PDB entry 4AQ2 | X-ray diffraction, 1.95 A resolution | chains A and C of the 6 polymer chains in the assembly

Chain A (and C):
Protein: Homogentisate 1,2-dioxygenase
Organism: Pseudomonas putida
Notes: EC 1.13.11.5; chain C of this document is another copy of the same molecule, construct and numbering; everything in this record applies to it too
Reference sequence: Q88E47 (HGD_PSEPK); numbering as in UniProt (aligned over 1-433)
Amino-acid sequence (433 residues; each row starts with the number of its first residue):
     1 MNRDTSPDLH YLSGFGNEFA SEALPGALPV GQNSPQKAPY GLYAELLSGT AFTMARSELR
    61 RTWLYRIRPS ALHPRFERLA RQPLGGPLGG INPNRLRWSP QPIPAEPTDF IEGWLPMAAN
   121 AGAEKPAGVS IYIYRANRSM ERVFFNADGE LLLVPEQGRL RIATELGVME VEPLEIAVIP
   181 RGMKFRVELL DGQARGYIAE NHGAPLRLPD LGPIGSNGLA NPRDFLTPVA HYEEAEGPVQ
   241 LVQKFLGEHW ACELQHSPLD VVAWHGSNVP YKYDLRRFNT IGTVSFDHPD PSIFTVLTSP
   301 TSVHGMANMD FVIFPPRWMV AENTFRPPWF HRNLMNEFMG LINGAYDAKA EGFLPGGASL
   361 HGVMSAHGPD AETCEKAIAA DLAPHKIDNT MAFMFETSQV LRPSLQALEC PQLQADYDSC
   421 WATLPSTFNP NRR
Disordered / not traced: 1-8 (chain C: 1-7, 346-351)
Swiss-Prot annotation at these positions:
  - active site: His288 (Proton acceptor)
  - binding site (Fe cation): His331, Glu337, His367
  - binding site (homogentisate): Tyr346, His367
  - mutagenesis: His288 (H288F: Reduces the catalytic efficiency 75-fold), Tyr346 (Y346F: Decreases the affinity for homogentisate more than 60-fold and reduces the catalytic efficiency 20-fold)
Ion coordination: Fe ion: His331, Glu337, His367
Reported in the primary citation:
  - Fe ion coordination: His331, Glu337, His367
  - conformationally variable residues (order/disorder transition): Gly344 to Glu351
  - catalytic residues: His288 (proposed by the authors, not directly observed)
  - catalytic residues: Tyr346

How chain A and chain C interact:
Contacting residue pairs - 109 pairs, chain A then chain C:
  Leu24(A) with Phe428(C), hydrophobic
  Pro25(A) with Arg433(C)
  Gly26(A) with Arg433(C)
  Gly31(A) with Phe286(C)
  Gln32(A) with Phe286(C); Asp287(C), hydrogen bond; Asn323(C), hydrogen bond (side chain-backbone); Thr324(C)
  Asn33(A) with Asp287(C), hydrogen bond (backbone-side chain)
  Ser34(A) with Asp287(C), hydrogen bond (backbone-side chain); Thr324(C); Phe325(C), hydrogen bond (backbone-backbone); Trp329(C)
  Pro35(A) with Asn323(C); Phe325(C)
  Gln36(A) with Asn323(C), hydrogen bond (backbone-backbone); Thr324(C); Phe325(C); Ala377(C), hydrogen bond (side chain-backbone); Ile378(C), hydrogen bond (side chain-backbone); Ala380(C), hydrogen bond (side chain-backbone); Leu382(C)
  Lys37(A) with Ile378(C)
  Pro39(A) with Arg433(C)
  Tyr40(A) with Thr427(C); Phe428(C); Asn429(C), hydrogen bond (backbone-backbone); Pro430(C); Arg432(C); Arg433(C), hydrogen bond (backbone-backbone)
  Gly41(A) with Thr427(C), hydrogen bond (backbone-side chain); Phe428(C)
  Leu42(A) with Phe428(C), hydrophobic
  Tyr43(A) with Phe330(C), hydrophobic; Pro425(C), hydrogen bond (side chain-backbone)
  Ala44(A) with Phe330(C)
  Glu45(A) with Phe330(C); Arg332(C), salt bridge
  Leu46(A) with Trp329(C), hydrophobic; Phe330(C), hydrogen bond (backbone-backbone); His331(C); Arg332(C), hydrogen bond (backbone-backbone)
  Leu47(A) with Arg332(C); Met364(C), hydrophobic
  Ser48(A) with His331(C), hydrogen bond; Arg332(C), hydrogen bond (backbone-backbone); Asn333(C); Leu334(C), hydrogen bond (backbone-backbone); Met364(C)
  Gly49(A) with Leu334(C)
  Thr50(A) with Leu334(C)
  Ala51(A) with Gly305(C); Met335(C), hydrophobic
  Phe52(A) with Asp290(C); Pro291(C), hydrophobic; Ser292(C); His331(C); Glu396(C)
  Thr53(A) with Gly305(C), hydrogen bond (side chain-backbone)
  Met54(A) with His304(C); Gly305(C); Met306(C)
  Trp63(A) with Trp329(C)
  Leu64(A) with Arg332(C)
  Arg66(A) with Arg332(C)
  Ile67(A) with Ser426(C); Phe428(C), hydrophobic
  Arg68(A) with Ser426(C)
  Pro69(A) with Phe330(C), hydrophobic; Leu424(C), hydrophobic
  Ser70(A) with Arg332(C), hydrogen bond; Ala366(C)
  Ala71(A) with Arg95(C), hydrogen bond (backbone-side chain); Ala366(C); His367(C); Trp421(C)
  Leu72(A) with Trp421(C); Ala422(C); Leu424(C)
  His73(A) with Arg95(C), hydrogen bond (backbone-side chain); Asp418(C)
  Arg75(A) with Asn94(C); Asp418(C)
  Phe76(A) with Asn94(C), hydrogen bond (backbone-side chain)
  Glu124(A) with Ile91(C)
  Phe145(A) with Met364(C)
  Ala147(A) with Val363(C)
  Glu165(A) with Arg332(C), salt bridge
  Arg181(A) with Leu334(C); Val363(C); Met364(C)
  Gly182(A) with Arg332(C), hydrogen bond (backbone-side chain); Met364(C)
  Met183(A) with Arg332(C)
  Lys184(A) with Arg332(C)
  Glu234(A) with Phe428(C)
  Gln243(A) with Pro93(C)
  Phe245(A) with Ile91(C), hydrophobic; Asn92(C); Pro93(C), hydrophobic; Val363(C), hydrophobic; Val400(C), hydrophobic
  Leu246(A) with Ile91(C); Arg402(C)
  Glu248(A) with Ile91(C)
  Trp250(A) with Ile91(C); Pro93(C); Asn94(C)
  Ser302(A) with Ser302(C), hydrogen bond
Also at the interface, not in a pair above, chain A (57 interface residues in all): Ala38, Pro74, Tyr232, Val262
Also at the interface, not in a pair above, chain C (50 interface residues in all): Val303, Cys374, Ala379

Overview:
57 residues of chain A and 50 residues of chain C are in contact; the contacts include 25 hydrogen bonds and 2
salt bridges. Polar contacts include Glu45(A)-Arg332(C), Glu165(A)-Arg332(C) and Gln32(A)-Asp287(C). The paper
reports catalytic residues His288(A) and Tyr346(A); Fe ion coordination by His331(A), Glu337(A) and His367(A).
Chain A and chain C are both Homogentisate 1,2-dioxygenase (Pseudomonas putida); the structure, resting state
of homogentisate 1,2-dioxygenase, was determined by X-ray diffraction (same publication as 4AQ6).
